PDB entry 1XVW | X-ray diffraction, 1.90 A resolution | chains A and B

Chain A (and B):
Molecule: Hypothetical protein Rv2238c/MT2298
Source organism: Mycobacterium tuberculosis
Notes: EC 1.8.1.-; chain B of this document is another copy of the same molecule, construct and numbering; everything in this record applies to it too
UniProt: P65688 (Y2238_MYCTU); numbering as in UniProt (aligned over 1-153)
Amino-acid sequence (160 residues; each row starts with the number of its first residue; numbers below 1 keep their minus sign (Lys-6 is residue -6)):
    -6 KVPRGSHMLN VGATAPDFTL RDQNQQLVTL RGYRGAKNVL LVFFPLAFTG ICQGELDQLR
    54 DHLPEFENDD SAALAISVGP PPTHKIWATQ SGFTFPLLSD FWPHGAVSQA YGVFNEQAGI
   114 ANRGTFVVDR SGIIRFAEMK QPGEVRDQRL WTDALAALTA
Not modelled in the structure: -6 to -5 (chain B: fully traced)
Sequence notes: cloning artifact (-6 to 0); modified residue (45)
Modified residues: Cys45 (s-hydroxycysteine; CSO)

How chain A and chain B interact:
Residue-residue contacts - 9 pairs, chain A then chain B:
  Thr7(A) - Arg24(B)  hydrogen bond
  Arg27(A) - Arg27(B)
  Arg27(A) - Ser124(B)  hydrogen bond (side chain-backbone)
  Gly28(A) - Gly28(B)
  Arg123(A) - Arg27(B)
  Arg123(A) - Gly28(B)
  Ser124(A) - Gly25(B)  hydrogen bond (side chain-backbone)
  Ser124(A) - Arg27(B)  hydrogen bond (side chain-backbone)
  Ser124(A) - Ala29(B)
Other interface residues (no listed pair), chain A (7 interface residues in all): Arg24, Ile126
Other interface residues (no listed pair), chain B (7 interface residues in all): Tyr26

Summary:
Chain A and chain B each contribute 7 residues to their interface; the contacts include 4 hydrogen bonds.
Polar contacts include Thr7(A)-Arg24(B), Arg27(A)-Ser124(B) and Ser124(A)-Gly25(B).
Both chains are Hypothetical protein Rv2238c/MT2298 (Mycobacterium tuberculosis). Entry 1XVW (Crystal
Structure of AhpE from Mycobacterium tuberculosis, a 1-Cys peroxiredoxin) was determined by X-ray diffraction
together with 1XXU from the same study.
